Entry 6QXF (electron microscopy, 3.60 A resolution); this record covers chains C and D of the 22 polymer chains in the assembly.

Chain C (and D):
Protein: CRISPR-associated protein Csn2
Organism: Streptococcus thermophilus
Notes: chain D of this document is another copy of the same molecule, construct and numbering; everything in this record applies to it too
UniProt: G3ECR4 (CSN2_STRTR); residue numbers follow UniProt; this construct covers 1-219
Amino-acid sequence (219 residues; row label = number of the first residue in the row):
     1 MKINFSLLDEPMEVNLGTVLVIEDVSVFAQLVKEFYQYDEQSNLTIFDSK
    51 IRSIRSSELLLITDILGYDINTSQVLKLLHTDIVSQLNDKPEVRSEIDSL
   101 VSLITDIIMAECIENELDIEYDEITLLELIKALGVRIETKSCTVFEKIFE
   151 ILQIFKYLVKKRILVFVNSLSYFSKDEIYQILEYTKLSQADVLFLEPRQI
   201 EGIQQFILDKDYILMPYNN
Disordered / not traced: 219 (chain D: fully traced)
Metal / ion sites: Ca2+ site 1: Asp122, Glu123, Glu128 (shared with 1 residue of chain B); Ca2+ site 2: Ala132 (shared with 3 residues of chain B)
Curated features (UniProtKB/Swiss-Prot):
  - binding site (Ca(2+)): Glu138, Glu150
From the paper describing this entry:
  - binding site for the 25-nt DNA strand: Arg55, Lys77, Lys160

How chain C and chain D interact:
Residue-residue contacts (34):
  Val25(C) - Tyr172(D)
  Phe28(C) - Tyr172(D)  hydrophobic
  Ala29(C) - Tyr172(D)
  Lys33(C) - Ser141(D)
  Lys33(C) - Thr143(D)
  Tyr36(C) - Asp64(D)  hydrogen bond
  Tyr36(C) - Leu66(D)  hydrophobic
  Tyr36(C) - Gly67(D)
  Gln37(C) - Lys140(D)  hydrogen bond (side chain-backbone)
  Gln37(C) - Ser141(D)
  Gln37(C) - Cys142(D)
  Glu40(C) - Lys140(D)
  Thr63(C) - Asp64(D)
  Thr63(C) - Tyr172(D)
  Asp64(C) - Tyr36(D)  hydrogen bond
  Asp64(C) - Thr63(D)
  Asp64(C) - Asp64(D)
  Leu66(C) - Tyr36(D)  hydrophobic
  Cys142(C) - Lys33(D)  hydrogen bond (backbone-side chain)
  Val167(C) - Tyr172(D)
  Asn168(C) - Asn168(D)  hydrogen bond
  Asn168(C) - Ser171(D)  hydrogen bond
  Asn168(C) - Arg198(D)
  Ser171(C) - Val25(D)
  Ser171(C) - Asn168(D)
  Ser171(C) - Pro197(D)
  Ser171(C) - Arg198(D)  hydrogen bond
  Tyr172(C) - Val25(D)
  Tyr172(C) - Phe28(D)  hydrophobic
  Tyr172(C) - Ala29(D)
  Tyr172(C) - Thr63(D)
  Tyr172(C) - Val167(D)
  Pro197(C) - Ser171(D)
  Arg198(C) - Arg198(D)
Also at the interface, not in a pair above, chain C (20 interface residues in all): Val32, Gly67, Ser174
Also at the interface, not in a pair above, chain D (22 interface residues in all): Val32, Val144, Ser174

Summary:
The interface between chain C and chain D involves 20 residues on one side and 22 on the other; the contacts
include 7 hydrogen bonds. Polar pairs include Tyr36(C)-Asp64(D), Gln37(C)-Lys140(D) and Cys142(C)-Lys33(D).
From the paper: a binding site for the 25-nt DNA strand at Arg55(C), Lys77(C) and Lys160(C).
Both chains are CRISPR-associated protein Csn2 (Streptococcus thermophilus). Entry 6QXF (Cas1-Cas2-Csn2-DNA
complex from the Type II-A CRISPR-Cas system) was determined by electron microscopy together with 6QXT and
6QY3 from the same study.
